PDB entry 6CS3 | electron microscopy, 3.31 A resolution | chains B and C of the 4 polymer chains in the assembly

[Chain B]
Molecule: viral protein 3
Source organism: enterovirus D68
Reference sequence: A0A097BW12 (A0A097BW12_9ENTO); residues 1-247 here correspond to UniProt positions 318-564 (UniProt number = residue number + 317)
Sequence (247 residues; row label = number of the first residue in the row):
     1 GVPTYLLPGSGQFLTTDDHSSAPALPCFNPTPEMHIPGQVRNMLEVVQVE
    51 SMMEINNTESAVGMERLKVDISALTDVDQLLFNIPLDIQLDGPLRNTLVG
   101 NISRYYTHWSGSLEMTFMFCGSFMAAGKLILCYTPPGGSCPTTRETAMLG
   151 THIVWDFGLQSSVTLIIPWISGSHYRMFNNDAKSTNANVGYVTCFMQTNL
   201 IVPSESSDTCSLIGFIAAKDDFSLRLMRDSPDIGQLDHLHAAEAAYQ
Not modelled in the structure: 181-185, 236-237

[Chain C]
Molecule: viral protein 2
Source organism: enterovirus D68
Reference sequence: A0A1I9KXX3 (A0A1I9KXX3_9ENTO); residues 1-248 here correspond to UniProt positions 70-317 (UniProt number = residue number + 69)
Sequence (248 residues; each row starts with the number of its first residue):
     1 SPSAEACGYSDRVLQLKLGNSAIVTQEAANYCCAYGEWPNYLPDHEAVAI
    51 DKPTQPETATDRFYTLKSVKWETGSTGWWWKLPDALNNIGMFGQNVQHHY
   101 LYRSGFLIHVQCNATKFHQGALLVVAIPEHQRGAHNTNTSPGFDDIMKGE
   151 EGGTFNHPYVLDDGTSLACATIFPHQWINLRTNNSATIVLPWMNAAPMDF
   201 PLRHNQWTLAIIPVVPLGTRTTSSMVPITVSIAPMCCEFNGLRHAITQ
Not modelled in the structure: 1-11, 245-248

[Chain B / chain C interface]
Contacting residue pairs (88; chain B residue first):
  Met34(B) - Glu46(C)
  Met34(B) - Asn194(C)
  Met34(B) - Ala195(C)
  Met34(B) - Ala196(C)
  Met34(B) - Pro197(C)
  His35(B) - Glu37(C)  salt bridge
  His35(B) - Glu46(C)  hydrogen bond (backbone-side chain)
  Ile36(B) - Met193(C)  hydrophobic
  Ile36(B) - Asn194(C)
  Ile36(B) - Ala195(C)  hydrophobic
  Pro37(B) - Glu37(C)
  Pro37(B) - Pro191(C)  hydrophobic
  Pro37(B) - Trp192(C)
  Pro37(B) - Met193(C)
  Gly38(B) - Tyr35(C)
  Val46(B) - Ile172(C)  hydrophobic
  Val49(B) - Thr171(C)
  Val49(B) - Ile172(C)  hydrophobic
  Glu50(B) - Thr171(C)  hydrogen bond (backbone-side chain)
  Ser51(B) - Ala168(C)
  Ser51(B) - Thr171(C)
  Met52(B) - Leu167(C)
  Met52(B) - Ala168(C)  hydrogen bond (backbone-backbone)
  Met52(B) - Trp177(C)  hydrophobic
  Met52(B) - Val214(C)  hydrophobic
  Glu54(B) - Tyr159(C)  hydrogen bond
  Gly63(B) - Tyr159(C)
  Met64(B) - Pro158(C)  hydrophobic
  Met64(B) - Tyr159(C)  hydrophobic
  Met64(B) - Leu167(C)  hydrophobic
  Met64(B) - Pro213(C)
  Met64(B) - Val214(C)  hydrophobic
  Arg66(B) - Tyr159(C)
  Leu67(B) - Ala168(C)  hydrophobic
  Lys68(B) - Val215(C)
  Lys68(B) - Pro216(C)
  Asn96(B) - Ser166(C)  hydrogen bond
  Asn96(B) - Ala168(C)
  Asn96(B) - Cys169(C)
  Thr97(B) - Cys169(C)
  Leu98(B) - Cys169(C)  hydrophobic
  Leu98(B) - Ile172(C)  hydrophobic
  Asn101(B) - Cys169(C)
  Met118(B) - Trp177(C)  hydrophobic
  Met118(B) - Asn179(C)
  Phe119(B) - Asn179(C)  hydrogen bond (backbone-side chain)
  Phe119(B) - Arg181(C)
  Cys120(B) - Gln119(C)
  Cys120(B) - Gly120(C)
  Cys120(B) - Ala121(C)  hydrophobic
  Cys120(B) - Asn179(C)
  Cys120(B) - Val215(C)  hydrophobic
  Gly121(B) - Gln119(C)
  Gly121(B) - Arg181(C)
  Ser122(B) - Lys116(C)
  Ser122(B) - His118(C)
  Ser122(B) - Gln119(C)
  Ser122(B) - Arg181(C)  hydrogen bond (backbone-side chain)
  Phe123(B) - Lys116(C)  hydrogen bond (backbone-backbone)
  Phe123(B) - Arg181(C)
  Met124(B) - Lys116(C)
  Met124(B) - Phe117(C)  hydrophobic
  Phe157(B) - Arg181(C)  hydrogen bond (backbone-side chain)
  Gly158(B) - Arg181(C)
  Ser161(B) - Arg181(C)
  Ser161(B) - Thr182(C)  hydrogen bond
  Val202(B) - Arg220(C)
  Pro203(B) - Phe117(C)  hydrophobic
  Pro203(B) - Arg220(C)  hydrogen bond (backbone-side chain)
  Ser204(B) - Arg220(C)
  Glu205(B) - Phe117(C)
  Glu205(B) - Thr219(C)  hydrogen bond (backbone-side chain)
  Glu205(B) - Arg220(C)  hydrogen bond (backbone-backbone)
  Ser206(B) - Phe117(C)
  Ser206(B) - Arg220(C)  hydrogen bond (backbone-side chain)
  Ser207(B) - Gln119(C)
  Ser207(B) - Gly218(C)
  Ser207(B) - Thr219(C)
  Asp208(B) - Arg220(C)
  Thr209(B) - Gln119(C)  hydrogen bond (backbone-side chain)
  Cys210(B) - Gln119(C)
  Ser211(B) - Val215(C)
  Ile213(B) - Ala121(C)  hydrophobic
  Ile213(B) - Trp177(C)  hydrophobic
  Ile213(B) - Val214(C)  hydrophobic
  Ile213(B) - Val215(C)  hydrophobic
  Phe215(B) - Trp177(C)  hydrophobic
  His240(B) - Asn138(C)  hydrogen bond
Also at the interface, not in a pair above, chain B (45 interface residues in all): Leu159, Gln160
Also at the interface, not in a pair above, chain C (38 interface residues in all): His175, Ile212

[In short]
Chain B and chain C form an interface of 45 and 38 residues respectively; the contacts include 16 hydrogen
bonds and 1 salt bridge. Polar pairs include His35(B)-Glu37(C), His35(B)-Glu46(C) and Glu50(B)-Thr171(C).
Chain B is viral protein 3 and chain C is viral protein 2, both from enterovirus D68; the structure, CryoEM
structure of human enterovirus D68 expanded 1 particle (pH 7.2 and 4 degrees Celsius), was determined by
electron microscopy, deposited together with 6CRP, 6CRR, 6CRS, 6CRU, 6CS4, 6CS5 and 5 further entries.
